PDB entry 2BS4 | X-ray diffraction, 2.76 A resolution | chains B and C of the 6 polymer chains in the assembly

[Chain B]
Molecule: Quinol-fumarate reductase iron-sulfur subunit B
Organism: Wolinella succinogenes
Notes: EC 1.3.99.1
UniProtKB: P17596 (FRDB_WOLSU); numbering as in UniProt (aligned over 1-239)
Amino-acid sequence (239 residues; row label = number of the first residue in the row):
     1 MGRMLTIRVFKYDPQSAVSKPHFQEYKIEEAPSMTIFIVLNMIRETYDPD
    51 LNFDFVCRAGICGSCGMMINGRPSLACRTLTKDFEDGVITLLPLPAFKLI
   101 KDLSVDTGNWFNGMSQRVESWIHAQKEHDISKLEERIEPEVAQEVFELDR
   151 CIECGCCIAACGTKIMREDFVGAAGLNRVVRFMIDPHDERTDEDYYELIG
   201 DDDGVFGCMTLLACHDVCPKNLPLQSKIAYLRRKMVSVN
Bound ions: 2Fe-2S cluster Fe: Cys57, Cys62, Cys65, Cys77; 4Fe-4S cluster Fe: Cys151, Cys154, Cys157, Cys218; 3Fe-4S cluster Fe: Cys161, Cys208, Cys214
Residues lining bound ligands:
  - 3Fe-4S cluster (F3S): Cys161, Thr163, Phe170, Ala173, Cys208, Met209, Thr210, Leu211, Leu212, Ala213, Cys214
  - 2Fe-2S cluster (FES): Phe55, Val56, Cys57, Arg58, Ala59, Gly60, Ile61, Cys62, Gly63, Ser64, Cys65, Leu75, Cys77
  - 4Fe-4S cluster (SF4): Phe111, Cys151, Ile152, Glu153, Cys154, Gly155, Cys156, Cys157, Ala174, Cys218, Pro219, Lys220, Leu222, Leu224
UniProt features mapped onto this chain:
  - binding site ([2Fe-2S] cluster): Cys57, Cys62, Cys65, Cys77
  - binding site ([4Fe-4S] cluster): Cys151, Cys154, Cys157, Cys218
  - binding site ([3Fe-4S] cluster): Cys161, Cys208, Cys214

[Chain C]
Molecule: Quinol-fumarate reductase diheme cytochrome B subunit C
Organism: Wolinella succinogenes
Notes: EC 1.3.99.1
UniProtKB: P17413 (FRDC_WOLSU); numbering as in UniProt (aligned over 1-256)
Amino-acid sequence (256 residues; row label = number of the first residue in the row):
     1 MTNESILESYSGVTPERKKSRMPAKLDWWQSATGLFLGLFMIGHMFFVST
    51 ILLGDNVMLWVTKKFELDFIFEGGKPIVVSFLAAFVFAVFIAHAFLAMRK
   101 FPINYRQYLTFKTHKDLMRHGDTTLWWIQAMTGFAMFFLGSVHLYIMMTQ
   151 PQTIGPVSSSFRMVSEWMWPLYLVLLFAVILHGSVGLYRLAVKWGWFDGE
   201 TPDKTRANLKKLKTLMSAFLIVLGLLTFGAYVKKGLEQTDPNIDYKYFDY
   251 KRTHHR
Not modelled in the structure: 256
Differences from the reference sequence: conflict Ile180 (Glu in P17413)
Bound ions: heme Fe site 1: His44, His143; heme Fe site 2: His93, His182
Residues lining bound ligands:
  - 2,3-dimethyl-1,4-naphthoquinone (DMW): Phe40, His44, Phe47, Val48, Met58, Val61, Thr62, Phe65, Val79, Leu82, Ile154
  - heme (HEM), molecule 1: Gln30, Ser31, Gly34, Leu35, Leu37, Gly38, Met41, Phe90, His93, Ala94, Ala97, Met98, Lys100, Phe101, Trp126, Gln129, Ala130, Gly133, Phe134, Met136, Phe137, Val179, His182, Gly183, Gly186, Leu187, Leu190, Lys193
  - heme (HEM), molecule 2: Phe40, Met41, His44, Met45, Val48, Val79, Leu82, Ala83, Val86, Phe90, Met136, Gly140, His143, Leu144, Met147, Ile154, Ser159, Arg162, Met163, Tyr172, Leu175, Leu176, Val179, Gly224, Thr227, Phe228, Tyr231
UniProt features mapped onto this chain:
  - binding site (heme b): His44, His93, His143, His182
  - mutagenesis: His44 (H44A: Loss of fumarate reductase activity), His93 (H93A: Loss of fumarate reductase activity), His114 (H114A: Slight reduction in fumarate reductase activity), His120 (H120A: Reduction in fumarate reductase activity), His143 (H143A/M/K: Loss of fumarate reductase activity), His182 (H182A: Loss of fumarate reductase activity)

[Interface between chain B and chain C]
Residue-residue contacts (68; chain B residue first):
  Gly71(B) - Leu117(C)
  Gly71(B) - Met118(C)
  Arg72(B) - Met118(C)  hydrogen bond (side chain-backbone)
  Arg72(B) - Arg119(C)  hydrogen bond (side chain-backbone)
  Arg72(B) - His120(C)
  Pro73(B) - Met118(C)
  Leu92(B) - Leu117(C)  hydrophobic
  Ala159(B) - His114(C)
  Ala160(B) - His114(C)  hydrogen bond (backbone-side chain)
  Ala160(B) - Met118(C)
  Gly162(B) - Phe111(C)
  Gly162(B) - His114(C)
  Ile165(B) - Thr110(C)
  Met166(B) - Pro102(C)  hydrophobic
  Met166(B) - Gln107(C)
  Met166(B) - Phe111(C)  hydrophobic
  Arg167(B) - Lys100(C)  hydrogen bond (side chain-backbone)
  Arg167(B) - Phe101(C)  hydrogen bond (side chain-backbone)
  Tyr196(B) - Lys19(C)
  Tyr196(B) - Ser20(C)  hydrogen bond (side chain-backbone)
  Tyr196(B) - Arg21(C)
  Tyr196(B) - Ala24(C)
  Glu197(B) - Lys18(C)
  Glu197(B) - Lys19(C)  hydrogen bond (side chain-backbone)
  Glu197(B) - Arg21(C)  salt bridge
  Leu198(B) - Lys19(C)
  Asp201(B) - Lys19(C)  salt bridge
  Asp202(B) - Pro23(C)
  Phe206(B) - Ala24(C)  hydrophobic
  Phe206(B) - Asp27(C)
  Met209(B) - Lys100(C)
  Met209(B) - Trp126(C)  hydrophobic
  Met209(B) - Arg189(C)
  Thr210(B) - Arg189(C)  hydrogen bond (backbone-side chain)
  Thr210(B) - Val192(C)
  Thr210(B) - Lys193(C)
  Leu211(B) - His120(C)
  Leu211(B) - Asp122(C)
  Leu211(B) - Trp126(C)  hydrophobic
  Leu211(B) - Arg189(C)
  Leu212(B) - His120(C)
  Leu212(B) - Asp122(C)
  Leu212(B) - Val192(C)  hydrophobic
  Leu212(B) - Arg206(C)
  Ala213(B) - Met118(C)  hydrophobic
  Ala213(B) - His120(C)
  Ala213(B) - Thr123(C)
  His215(B) - Asp203(C)  salt bridge
  His215(B) - Arg206(C)
  Asp216(B) - His120(C)  salt bridge
  Asp216(B) - Arg206(C)  salt bridge
  Gln225(B) - Val192(C)
  Gln225(B) - Asp198(C)  hydrogen bond
  Gln225(B) - Pro202(C)
  Ser226(B) - Asp198(C)
  Ser226(B) - Pro202(C)
  Ala229(B) - Val192(C)
  Ala229(B) - Lys193(C)
  Ala229(B) - Trp194(C)
  Ala229(B) - Gly195(C)
  Arg232(B) - Asp27(C)  salt bridge
  Arg232(B) - Lys193(C)
  Arg232(B) - Trp194(C)
  Arg233(B) - Trp194(C)  hydrogen bond (side chain-backbone)
  Arg233(B) - Gly195(C)
  Val236(B) - Ala24(C)
  Val238(B) - Arg21(C)
  Asn239(B) - Arg21(C)  hydrogen bond
Also at the interface, not in a pair above, chain B (37 interface residues in all): Met68, Asn70, Cys161, Gly200, Val217, Met235
Also at the interface, not in a pair above, chain C (34 interface residues in all): Arg17, Trp28, Arg99, Tyr188

[In short]
Chain B and chain C form an interface of 37 and 34 residues respectively; the contacts include 11 hydrogen
bonds and 6 salt bridges. Polar pairs include Glu197(B)-Arg21(C), Asp201(B)-Lys19(C) and His215(B)-Asp203(C).
Bound to chain B: 3Fe-4S cluster, 2Fe-2S cluster and 4Fe-4S cluster.
Here chain B is Quinol-fumarate reductase iron-sulfur subunit B and chain C is Quinol-fumarate reductase
diheme cytochrome B subunit C, both from Wolinella succinogenes. Entry 2BS4 (Glu C180 -> ile variant
quinol:fumarate reductase fromwolinella succinogenes) was determined by X-ray diffraction.
